PDB entry 5VQA | X-ray diffraction, 2.54 A resolution | chain A

[Chain A]
Name: Pachytene checkpoint protein 2 homolog
Source organism: Homo sapiens
Reference sequence: Q15645 (PCH2_HUMAN); numbering as in UniProt (aligned over 1-432)
Amino-acid sequence (432 residues; numbered 1 to 432; the number before each row is that of its first residue):
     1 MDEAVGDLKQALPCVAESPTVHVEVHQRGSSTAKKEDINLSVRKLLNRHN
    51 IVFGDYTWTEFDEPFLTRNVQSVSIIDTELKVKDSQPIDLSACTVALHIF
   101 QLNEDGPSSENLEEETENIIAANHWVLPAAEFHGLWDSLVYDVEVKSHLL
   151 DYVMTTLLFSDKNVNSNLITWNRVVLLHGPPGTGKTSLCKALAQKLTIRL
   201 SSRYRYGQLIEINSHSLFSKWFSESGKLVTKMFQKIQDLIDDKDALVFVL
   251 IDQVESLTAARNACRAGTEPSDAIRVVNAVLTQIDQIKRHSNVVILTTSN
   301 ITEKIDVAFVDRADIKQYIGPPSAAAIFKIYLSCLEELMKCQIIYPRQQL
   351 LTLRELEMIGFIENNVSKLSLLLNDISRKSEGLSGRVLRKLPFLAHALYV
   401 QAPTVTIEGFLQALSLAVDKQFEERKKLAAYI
Not modelled in the structure: 1-18, 52-53, 78-88, 108-118, 217-226, 262-271, 431-432
Construct notes: engineered mutation Q253 (Glu in Q15645)
Curated features (UniProtKB/Swiss-Prot):
  - binding site (ATP): G179 to T186
  - modified residue: M1 (N-acetylmethionine)
  - natural variant: H26 (H26R: In OZEMA9), R173 (R173Q: In OZEMA9; uncertain significance), I198 (I198V: In OZEMA9; uncertain significance), V247 (V247M: In OZEMA9; uncertain significance), E303 (E303K: In OZEMA9; uncertain significance), R354 to I432 (deletion: In MVA3)
Residues lining bound ligands: ATP (adenosine-5'-triphosphate): L135, S138, L139, V140, Y141, P180, P181, G182, T183, G184, K185, T186, S187, D252, Q253, T298, N300, I330, G385, R386, R389
Reported in the primary citation:
  - binding site for ATP: K185, T186, D252, Q253, N300, R386
  - mutagenesis - E253Q: unchanged binding to ATP

[Overview]
Chain A binds ATP. UniProt lists 8 ATP-binding residues. The paper reports a binding site for ATP at K185,
T186 and D252 among others; E253Q leaves binding to ATP unchanged.
Chain A is Pachytene checkpoint protein 2 homolog (Homo sapiens); the structure, Structure of human TRIP13,
ATP-bound form, was determined by X-ray diffraction, deposited together with 5VQ9.
